PDB entry 8ABH | electron microscopy, 3.00 A resolution | chains C and N of the 20 polymer chains in the assembly

# Chain C (and N)
Name: Cytochrome b
From: Yarrowia lipolytica
Notes: chain N of this document is another copy of the same molecule, construct and numbering; everything in this record applies to it too
UniProtKB: Q9B6D0 (CYB_YARLI); residue numbers follow UniProt; this construct covers 1-385
Chain sequence (385 residues; row label = number of the first residue in the row):
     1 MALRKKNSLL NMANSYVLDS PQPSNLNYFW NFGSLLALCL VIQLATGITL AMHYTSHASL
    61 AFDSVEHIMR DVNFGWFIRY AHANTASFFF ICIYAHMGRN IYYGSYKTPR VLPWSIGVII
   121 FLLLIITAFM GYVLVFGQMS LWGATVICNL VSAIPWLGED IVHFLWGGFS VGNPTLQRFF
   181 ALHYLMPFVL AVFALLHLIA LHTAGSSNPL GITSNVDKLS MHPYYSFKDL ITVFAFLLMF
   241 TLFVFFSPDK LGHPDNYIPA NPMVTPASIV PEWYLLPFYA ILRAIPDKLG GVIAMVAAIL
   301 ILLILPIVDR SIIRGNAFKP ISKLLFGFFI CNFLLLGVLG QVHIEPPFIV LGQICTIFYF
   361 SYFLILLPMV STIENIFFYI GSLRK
Unresolved in the structure: 384-385
Metal / ion sites: heme Fe site 1: His-82, His-183; heme Fe site 2: His-96, His-197
Small-molecule neighbours:
  - AWB ([(2R,3S,6S,7R,8R)-3-[(3-formamido-2-oxidanyl-phenyl)carbonylamino]-8-hexyl-2,6-dimethyl-4,9-bis(oxidanylidene)-1,5-dioxonan-7-yl] 3-methylbutanoate): Ala-13, Tyr-16, Val-17, Gln-22, Leu-26, Trp-30, Asn-31, Gly-33, Ser-34, Ala-37, Leu-40, Ala-191, Ala-194, Leu-195, Leu-198, Ser-206, Met-221, Tyr-225, Lys-228, Asp-229
  - heme (HEM), molecule 1: Trp-30, Gly-33, Ser-34, Leu-36, Ala-37, Leu-40, Phe-89, Ile-93, His-96, Met-97, Arg-99, Asn-100, Ser-105, Arg-110, Pro-113, Trp-114, Gly-117, Val-118, Ile-120, Phe-121, Leu-190, Ala-194, His-197, Leu-198, Leu-201, Ser-206, Ser-207
  - heme (HEM), molecule 2: Leu-40, Gln-43, Leu-44, Gly-47, Ile-48, Leu-50, Ala-51, Tyr-54, Val-65, Arg-79, His-82, Ala-83, Ala-86, Phe-89, Leu-124, Thr-127, Ala-128, Gly-131, Tyr-132, Leu-134, Val-135, Phe-180, His-183, Tyr-184, Pro-187, Leu-190, Tyr-274
  - 1,2-diacyl-sn-glycero-3-phosphocholine (PC1): Asn-27, Phe-29, Tyr-94, Ala-95, Met-97, Gly-98, Arg-99, Tyr-102, Tyr-103, Pro-209, Leu-210, Ala-317, Phe-318, Lys-323, Phe-326, Gly-327, Ile-330, Cys-331, Phe-333
  - phosphatidylethanolamine (PTY), molecule 1: Ser-34, Ala-37, Leu-38, Val-41, His-222, Pro-223, Ser-226, Phe-227, Asp-229, Leu-230, Val-233, Phe-234
  - phosphatidylethanolamine (PTY), molecule 2: Ile-42, Phe-74, Phe-77, Phe-234, Leu-237, Phe-240, Phe-245
Curated features (UniProtKB/Swiss-Prot):
  - binding site (heme b): His-82, His-96, His-183, His-197
  - binding site (a ubiquinone): His-202

# How chain C and chain N interact
Pairs across the interface (52):
  Asn-7(C) with Leu-112(N)
  Ser-8(C) with Ile-199(N); Ala-200(N); Thr-203(N)
  Leu-9(C) with Leu-112(N), hydrophobic; Ile-116(N), hydrophobic; Ile-199(N), hydrophobic
  Met-12(C) with Ile-199(N), hydrophobic
  Ile-48(C) with Leu-185(N), hydrophobic
  Ala-51(C) with Gln-177(N); Ala-181(N), hydrophobic
  Met-52(C) with Gln-177(N); Arg-178(N); Ala-181(N), hydrophobic; Leu-182(N), hydrophobic
  His-53(C) with Gln-177(N)
  Tyr-54(C) with Ser-56(N), hydrogen bond (backbone-side chain); Gln-177(N), hydrogen bond (backbone-side chain)
  Thr-55(C) with Thr-55(N); His-57(N); Gln-177(N), hydrogen bond
  Ser-56(C) with Tyr-54(N)
  His-57(C) with Thr-55(N); Leu-60(N)
  Leu-60(C) with His-57(N); Leu-60(N), hydrophobic
  Leu-112(C) with Asn-7(N); Leu-9(N), hydrophobic
  Ile-116(C) with Leu-9(N), hydrophobic
  Gln-177(C) with Ala-51(N); Met-52(N); His-53(N); Tyr-54(N), hydrogen bond (side chain-backbone); Thr-55(N), hydrogen bond
  Arg-178(C) with Met-52(N)
  Phe-180(C) with Phe-180(N), hydrophobic
  Ala-181(C) with Ala-51(N), hydrophobic; Met-52(N), hydrophobic; Tyr-184(N), hydrogen bond (backbone-side chain)
  Leu-182(C) with Met-52(N), hydrophobic
  Tyr-184(C) with Ala-181(N), hydrogen bond (side chain-backbone); Tyr-184(N), hydrophobic; Leu-185(N)
  Leu-185(C) with Ile-48(N), hydrophobic; Tyr-184(N); Phe-188(N), hydrophobic
  Phe-188(C) with Leu-185(N), hydrophobic
  Ile-199(C) with Ser-8(N); Leu-9(N), hydrophobic; Met-12(N), hydrophobic
  Ala-200(C) with Ser-8(N)
  Thr-203(C) with Ser-8(N)
Other interface residues (no listed pair), chain C (27 interface residues in all): Leu-196
Other interface residues (no listed pair), chain N (27 interface residues in all): Leu-196

# Summary
The chain C/chain N interface involves 27 residues from each chain; the contacts include 7 hydrogen bonds.
Polar pairs include Tyr-54(C)/Ser-56(N), Tyr-54(C)/Gln-177(N) and Thr-55(C)/Gln-177(N). Bound to chain C:
heme, 1,2-diacyl-sn-glycero-3-phosphocholine, phosphatidylethanolamine and compound AWB.
Chain C and chain N are both Cytochrome b (Yarrowia lipolytica); the structure, Complex III2 from Yarrowia
lipolytica, antimycin A bound, b-position, was determined by electron microscopy together with 8AB6, 8AB7,
8AB8, 8AB9, 8ABA, 8ABB and 11 further entries from the same study.
